9NA2 - chain A; structure by X-ray diffraction, 1.99 A resolution.

== Chain A ==
Molecule: Interleukin-1 receptor-associated kinase 4
From: Homo sapiens
Notes: EC 2.7.11.1; fragment: kinase domain
UniProtKB: Q9NWZ3 (IRAK4_HUMAN); residues 160-460 here = UniProt positions 160-460
Amino-acid sequence (304 residues; numbered 157 to 460; the number before each row is that of its first residue):
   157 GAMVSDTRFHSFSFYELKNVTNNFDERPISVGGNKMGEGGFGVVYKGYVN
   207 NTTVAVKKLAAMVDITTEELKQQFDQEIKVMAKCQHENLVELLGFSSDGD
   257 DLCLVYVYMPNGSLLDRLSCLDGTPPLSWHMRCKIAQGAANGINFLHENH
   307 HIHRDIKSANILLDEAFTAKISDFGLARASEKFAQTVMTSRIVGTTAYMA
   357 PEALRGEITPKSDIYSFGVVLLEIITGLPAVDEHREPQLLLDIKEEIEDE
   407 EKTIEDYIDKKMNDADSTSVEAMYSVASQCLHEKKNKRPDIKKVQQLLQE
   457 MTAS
Disordered / not traced: 157-163, 338-339, 459-460
Construct notes: expression tag (157-159)
Modified / non-standard residues: T342 (phosphothreonine; TPO); T345 (phosphothreonine; TPO); S346 (phosphoserine; SEP)
UniProt features mapped onto this chain:
  - active site: D311 (Proton acceptor)
  - binding site (ATP): M192 to V200, K213, K313 to N316, D329
  - modified residue: T342 (Phosphothreonine), T345 (Phosphothreonine), S346 (Phosphoserine)
  - natural variant: G298 (G298D: In IMD67)
  - mutagenesis: K213 (K213A: Loss of kinase activity)
Ligand contacts: A1BW0 ((6P)-6-[(8R)-3-cyanopyrrolo[1,2-b]pyridazin-7-yl]-N-[(2R)-2-fluoro-3-hydroxy-3-methylbutyl]-4-(methylamino)pyridine-3-carboxamide): M192, G193, V200, A211, K213, V246, Y262, V263, Y264, M265, P266, N267, G268, R273, T280, L318, S328, D329

== Summary ==
Bound to chain A: compound A1BW0. Curated annotation (UniProt) lists active-site residue D311, 15 ATP-binding
residues and one mutagenesis site.
Chain A is Interleukin-1 receptor-associated kinase 4 (Homo sapiens); the structure, IRAK4 in Complex with
Compound 9, was determined by X-ray diffraction, deposited together with 9NA3, 9NA4, 9NA5 and 9NA6.
